Entry 5ZCH (X-ray diffraction, 2.47 A resolution); this record covers chains A and C.

== Chain A ==
Name: Protein phosphatase 2C 50
Source organism: Oryza sativa subsp. japonica
Notes: EC 3.1.3.16
UniProt: Q6L5H6 (P2C50_ORYSJ); residues 58-385 here = UniProt positions 58-385
Chain sequence (328 residues; numbered 58 to 385; the number before each row is that of its first residue):
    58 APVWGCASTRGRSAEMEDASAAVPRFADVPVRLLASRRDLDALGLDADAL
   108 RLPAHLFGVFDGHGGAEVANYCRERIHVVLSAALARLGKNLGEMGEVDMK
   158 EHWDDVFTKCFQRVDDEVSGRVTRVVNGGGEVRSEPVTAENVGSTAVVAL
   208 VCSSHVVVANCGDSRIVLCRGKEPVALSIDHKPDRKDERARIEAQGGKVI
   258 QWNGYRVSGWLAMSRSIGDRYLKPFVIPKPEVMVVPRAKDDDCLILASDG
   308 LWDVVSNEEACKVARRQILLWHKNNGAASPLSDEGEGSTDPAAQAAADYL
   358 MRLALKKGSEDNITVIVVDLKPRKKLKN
Disordered / not traced: 183-186, 328-344, 380-385
Sequence notes: engineered mutation Ala139 (Glu in Q6L5H6), Ala140 (Glu in Q6L5H6), Ala142 (Lys in Q6L5H6), Trp267 (Ile in Q6L5H6)
Bound ions: Mg2+ site 1: Asp118, Asp306, Asp368; Mg2+ site 2: Asp118, Gly119
UniProt features mapped onto this chain:
  - motif: Val264 to Gly266, Leu268 (Modulates binding affinity to PYR/PYL/RCAR abscisic acid intracellular receptors)
  - binding site (Mn(2+)): Asp118, Gly119, Asp306, Asp368
  - mutagenesis: Ser265 (S265F: Decreases binding affinity to PYL3 15-fold; when associated with M-267; S265K: Abolishes interaction with PYR/PYL/RCAR abscisic acid intracellular receptors; when associated with K-267)

== Chain C ==
Name: Abscisic acid receptor PYL3
Source organism: Oryza sativa subsp. japonica
UniProt: Q6EN42 (PYL3_ORYSJ); numbering as in UniProt (aligned over 30-204)
Chain sequence (175 residues; each row starts with the number of its first residue):
    30 ETEYVRRFHRHEPRDHQCSSAVAKHIKAPVHLVWSLVRRFDQPQLFKPFV
    80 SRCEMKGNIEIGSVREVNVKSGLPATRSTERLELLDDNEHILSVRFVGGD
   130 HRLKNYSSILTVHPEVIDGRPGTLVIESFVVDVPEGNTKDETCYFVEALL
   180 KCNLKSLAEVSERLVVKDQTEPLDR
Disordered / not traced: 30-37, 195-204
Ligand contacts: (+)-abscisic acid (A8S; (2Z,4E)-5-[(1S)-1-hydroxy-2,6,6-trimethyl-4-oxocyclohex-2-en-1-yl]-3-methylpenta-2,4-dienoic acid): Lys76, Phe78, Val98, Leu102, Pro103, Ala104, Arg106, Ser107, Phe125, His130, Leu132, Tyr135, Glu156, Phe174, Val175, Leu178, Leu179, Asn182
UniProt features mapped onto this chain:
  - motif: Ser100 to Ala104 (Gate loop), His130 to Leu132 (Latch loop)
  - binding site (abscisate): Lys76, Ala104 to Glu109, Arg131 to Ser137, Glu156
  - site: Pro77 (Involved in ABA binding), Pro103 (Involved in interactions with PP2Cs), Thr167 (Involved in interactions with PP2Cs), Val175 (Involved in ABA binding)

== Interface between chain A and chain C ==
Residue-residue contacts (36; chain A residue first):
  Glu74(A) with Ser100(C), hydrogen bond
  His120(A) with Ser100(C)
  Gly121(A) with Lys99(C); Ser100(C), hydrogen bond (backbone-side chain)
  Glu197(A) with Lys184(C), salt bridge
  Asn198(A) with Pro77(C), hydrogen bond (side chain-backbone); Phe78(C)
  Gly254(A) with Tyr173(C)
  Lys255(A) with Tyr173(C)
  Ile257(A) with Asn166(C); Glu170(C)
  Gln258(A) with Asn166(C), hydrogen bond (backbone-side chain)
  Trp259(A) with Pro103(C); Arg131(C); Leu132(C), hydrophobic; Pro163(C), hydrophobic; Asn166(C); Thr171(C); Phe174(C), hydrophobic
  Asn260(A) with Pro103(C), hydrogen bond (side chain-backbone)
  Arg263(A) with Gly101(C); Leu102(C); Pro103(C)
  Ser265(A) with Tyr173(C); Phe174(C)
  Gly266(A) with Pro103(C); Phe174(C)
  Trp267(A) with Phe78(C), hydrophobic; Gly101(C); Leu102(C); Pro103(C)
  Leu268(A) with Gly101(C)
  Tyr278(A) with Ala177(C), hydrogen bond (side chain-backbone); Lys180(C); Cys181(C)
  Phe282(A) with Tyr173(C)
Interface residues without a listed pair, chain A (21 interface residues in all): Gly122, Gly253, Val256
Interface residues without a listed pair, chain C (22 interface residues in all): Asp169, Glu176, Leu178

== Overview ==
21 residues of chain A and 22 residues of chain C are in contact; the contacts include 6 hydrogen bonds and 1
salt bridge. Polar contacts include Glu197(A)-Lys184(C), Glu74(A)-Ser100(C) and Gly121(A)-Ser100(C). Ligands
of chain C: (+)-abscisic acid.
Here chain A is Protein phosphatase 2C 50 and chain C is Abscisic acid receptor PYL3, both from Oryza sativa
subsp. japonica. Entry 5ZCH (Crystal structure of OsPP2C50 I267W:OsPYL/RCAR3 with (+)-ABA) was determined by
X-ray diffraction together with 5ZCG and 5ZCL from the same study.
